Entry 7FJD (electron microscopy, 3.20 A resolution); this record covers chains f and g of the 8 polymer chains in the assembly.

# Chain f
Molecule: T-cell surface glycoprotein CD3 epsilon chain
Source organism: Homo sapiens
UniProt: P07766 (CD3E_HUMAN); numbering as in UniProt (aligned over 1-207)
Amino-acid sequence (207 residues; each row starts with the number of its first residue):
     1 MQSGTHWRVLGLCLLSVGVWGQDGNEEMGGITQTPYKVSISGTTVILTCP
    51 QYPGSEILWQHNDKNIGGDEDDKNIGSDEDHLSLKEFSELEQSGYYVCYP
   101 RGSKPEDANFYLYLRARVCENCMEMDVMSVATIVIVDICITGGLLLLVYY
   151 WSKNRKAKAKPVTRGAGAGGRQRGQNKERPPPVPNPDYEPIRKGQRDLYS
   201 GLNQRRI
Not modelled in the structure: 1-32, 70-73, 157-207
Disulfide bonds: Cys49-Cys98, Cys119-Cys122

# Chain g
Molecule: T-cell surface glycoprotein CD3 gamma chain
Source organism: Homo sapiens
UniProt: P09693 (CD3G_HUMAN); numbering as in UniProt (aligned over 1-182)
Amino-acid sequence (182 residues; numbered 1 to 182; the number before each row is that of its first residue):
     1 MEQGKGLAVLILAIILLQGTLAQSIKGNHLVKVYDYQEDGSVLLTCDAEA
    51 KNITWFKDGKMIGFLTEDKKKWNLGSNAKDPRGMYQCKGSQNKSKPLQVY
   101 YRMCQNCIELNAATISGFLFAEIVSIFVLAVGVYFIAGQDGVRQSRASDK
   151 QTLLPNDQLYQPLKDREDDQYSHLQGNQLRRN
Not modelled in the structure: 1-25, 139-182
Swiss-Prot annotation at these positions:
  - motif: Leu153, Leu154 (Di-leucine motif)
  - modified residue (Phosphoserine): Ser145, Ser148
  - glycosylation (N-linked (GlcNAc...) asparagine): Asn52, Asn92
  - mutagenesis: Leu153 (L153A: Abolishes lysosomal targeting; L153I: Diminished but persistent lysosomal targeting), Leu154 (L154A: Abolishes lysosomal targeting; L154A: Diminished but persistent lysosomal targeting; L154I: No effect), Tyr160 (Y160A: Abolishes lysosomal targeting), Leu163 (L163A: Abolishes lysosomal targeting)
Disulfide bonds: Cys46-Cys87, Cys104-Cys107

# Interface between chain f and chain g
Contacting residue pairs - 51 pairs, chain f then chain g:
  Pro35(f) with Gln98(g)
  Tyr36(f) with Gln98(g), hydrogen bond (backbone-side chain)
  Val38(f) with Tyr100(g), hydrophobic
  Ile40(f) with Arg102(g)
  Tyr95(f) with Lys32(g); Val33(g)
  Glu106(f) with Lys26(g), salt bridge; Gly27(g)
  Asp107(f) with Lys95(g), hydrogen bond (backbone-side chain)
  Asn109(f) with Lys95(g)
  Phe110(f) with Met84(g), hydrophobic; Pro96(g); Gln98(g)
  Tyr111(f) with Leu97(g); Gln98(g), hydrogen bond (backbone-backbone)
  Leu112(f) with Gln98(g)
  Tyr113(f) with Val33(g); Asp35(g), hydrogen bond; Gln98(g), hydrogen bond (backbone-backbone); Val99(g); Tyr100(g), hydrogen bond (backbone-backbone); Tyr101(g)
  Leu114(f) with Tyr100(g)
  Arg115(f) with Asp35(g), salt bridge; Tyr36(g); Asn77(g); Tyr100(g); Tyr101(g); Arg102(g); Met103(g)
  Ala116(f) with Arg102(g)
  Arg117(f) with Arg102(g), hydrogen bond (backbone-side chain); Met103(g)
  Val118(f) with Arg102(g)
  Asn121(f) with Glu109(g); Leu110(g), hydrogen bond (backbone-backbone)
  Cys122(f) with Ile108(g); Glu109(g)
  Met123(f) with Ile108(g), hydrogen bond (backbone-backbone)
  Glu124(f) with Asn106(g); Cys107(g)
  Met125(f) with Asn106(g), hydrogen bond (backbone-backbone)
  Asp137(f) with Glu122(g)
  Thr141(f) with Ile126(g)
  Leu145(f) with Val133(g), hydrophobic
  Val148(f) with Ala130(g)
  Tyr149(f) with Ala137(g), hydrophobic
  Ser152(f) with Tyr134(g); Ala137(g)
  Lys153(f) with Ala137(g)
  Arg155(f) with Tyr134(g), hydrogen bond
Other interface residues (no listed pair), chain f (32 interface residues in all): Glu89, Leu144
Other interface residues (no listed pair), chain g (30 interface residues in all): His29, Leu129

# In short
The interface between chain f and chain g involves 32 residues on one side and 30 on the other; the contacts
include 11 hydrogen bonds and 2 salt bridges. Polar contacts include Glu106(f)-Lys26(g), Arg115(f)-Asp35(g)
and Tyr36(f)-Gln98(g).
Here chain f is T-cell surface glycoprotein CD3 epsilon chain and chain g is T-cell surface glycoprotein CD3
gamma chain, both from Homo sapiens. Entry 7FJD (Cryo-EM structure of a membrane protein(WT)) was determined
by electron microscopy (same publication as 7FJE and 7FJF).
